PDB entry 1X75 | X-ray diffraction, 2.80 A resolution | chains B and D of the 4 polymer chains in the assembly

# Chain B
Protein: DNA gyrase subunit A
Source organism: Escherichia coli
Notes: EC 5.99.1.3
Reference sequence: P09097 (GYRA_ECOLI); residue numbers follow UniProt; this construct covers 363-494
Amino-acid sequence (132 residues; row label = number of the first residue in the row):
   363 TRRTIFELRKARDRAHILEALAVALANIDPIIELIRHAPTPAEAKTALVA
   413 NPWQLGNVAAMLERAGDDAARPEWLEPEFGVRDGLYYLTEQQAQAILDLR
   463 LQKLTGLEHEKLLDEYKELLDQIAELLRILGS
Disordered / not traced: 426-428

# Chain D
Protein: Cytotoxic protein ccdB
Source organism: Escherichia coli
Reference sequence: P62555 (CCDB_ECO57); residues 1-101 here = UniProt positions 1-101
Amino-acid sequence (101 residues; each row starts with the number of its first residue):
     1 MQFKVYTYKRESRYRLFVDVQSDIIDTPGRRMVIPLASARLLSDKVSREL
    51 YPVVHIGDESWRMMTTDMASVPVSVIGEEVADLSHRENDIKNAINLMFWG
   101 I
Disordered / not traced: 12-14, 44-46

# Interface between chain B and chain D
Contacting residue pairs - 10 pairs, chain B then chain D:
  Asp375(B) with Ile24(D)
  Arg376(B) with Ile24(D), hydrogen bond (side chain-backbone); Ile25(D)
  Ile379(B) with Ile24(D), hydrophobic
  Lys407(B) with Glu87(D), salt bridge
  Gln456(B) with Glu87(D); Asn88(D)
  Asp460(B) with Lys91(D), salt bridge
  Arg462(B) with Asn95(D), hydrogen bond; Trp99(D)
Other interface residues (no listed pair), chain B (9 interface residues in all): Phe368, Pro403
Other interface residues (no listed pair), chain D (8 interface residues in all): Asp26

# Summary
9 residues of chain B face 8 of chain D across their interface; the contacts include 2 hydrogen bonds and 2
salt bridges. Polar pairs include Lys407(B)-Glu87(D), Asp460(B)-Lys91(D) and Arg376(B)-Ile24(D).
Here chain B is DNA gyrase subunit A and chain D is Cytotoxic protein ccdB, both from Escherichia coli. Entry
1X75 (CcdB:GyrA14 complex) was determined by X-ray diffraction.
